3GDX - chains A and P of the 4 polymer chains in the assembly; structure by X-ray diffraction, 2.20 A resolution.

[Chain A]
Name: DNA polymerase beta
Organism: Homo sapiens
Notes: EC 2.7.7.7, 4.2.99.-
UniProtKB: P06746 (DPOLB_HUMAN); numbering as in UniProt (aligned over 10-335)
Amino-acid sequence (326 residues; each row starts with the number of its first residue):
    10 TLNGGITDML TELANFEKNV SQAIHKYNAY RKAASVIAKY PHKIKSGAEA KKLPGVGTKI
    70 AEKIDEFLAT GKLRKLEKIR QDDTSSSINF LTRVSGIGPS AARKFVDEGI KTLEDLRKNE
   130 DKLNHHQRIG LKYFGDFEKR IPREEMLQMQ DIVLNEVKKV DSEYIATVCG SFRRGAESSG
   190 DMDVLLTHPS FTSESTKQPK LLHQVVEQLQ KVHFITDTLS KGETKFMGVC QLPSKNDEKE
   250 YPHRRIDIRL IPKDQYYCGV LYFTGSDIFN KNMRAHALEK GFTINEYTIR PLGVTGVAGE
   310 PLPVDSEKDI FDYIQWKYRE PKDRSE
Bound ions: Na+ site 1: Lys60, Leu62, Val65 (shared with 1 residue of chain D); Na+ site 2: Thr101, Val103, Ile106 (shared with DG9(P) of chain P); Mg2+ site 1: Asp190, Asp192 (together with 4BD); Mg2+ site 2: Asp190, Asp192, Asp256 (together with 4BD) (shared with DC10(P) of chain P)
Residues lining bound ligands: 4BD (5'-O-[(S)-{difluoro[(S)-hydroxy(phosphonooxy)phosphoryl]methyl}(hydroxy)phosphoryl]thymidine): Arg149, Gly179, Ser180, Arg183, Ser188, Gly189, Asp190, Asp192, Asp256, Tyr271, Phe272, Thr273, Gly274, Ser275, Asp276, Asn279
UniProt features mapped onto this chain:
  - region: Arg183 to Asp192 (DNA-binding)
  - active site: Lys72 (Nucleophile)
  - binding site (K(+)): Lys60, Leu62, Val65, Thr101, Val103, Ile106
  - binding site (Na(+)): Lys60, Leu62, Val65, Thr101, Val103, Ile106
  - binding site (dATP): Arg149, Ser180, Arg183, Gly189, Asp190
  - binding site (dCTP): Arg149, Ser180, Arg183, Gly189, Asp190
  - binding site (dGTP): Arg149, Ser180, Arg183, Gly189, Asp190, Asp192
  - binding site (dTTP): Arg149, Ser180, Arg183, Gly189, Asp190
  - binding site (Mg(2+)): Asp190, Asp192, Asp256
  - modified residue: Lys72 (N6-acetyllysine), Arg83 (Omega-N-methylarginine), Arg152 (Omega-N-methylarginine)
  - cross-link (Glycyl lysine isopeptide (Lys-Gly)): Lys41 (interchain with G-Cter in ubiquitin), Lys61 (interchain with G-Cter in ubiquitin), Lys81 (interchain with G-Cter in ubiquitin)

[Chain P]
Molecule: 10-nt DNA strand
Sequence (10 nucleotides; numbered 1 to 10; the number before each row is that of its first residue):
     1 GCTGATGCGC
Bound ions: Na+: DG9 (shared with Thr101(A), Val103(A), Ile106(A) of chain A); Mg2+: DC10 (together with 4BD) (shared with Asp190(A), Asp192(A), Asp256(A) of chain A)

[Interface between chain A and chain P]
Contacting residue pairs (18; chain A residue first):
  Val103(A) - DG9(P)  phosphate contact
  Ser104(A) - DG9(P)  phosphate contact
  Gly105(A) - DC8(P)  phosphate contact
  Gly105(A) - DG9(P)  hydrogen bond to the phosphate
  Ile106(A) - DC8(P)  phosphate contact
  Ile106(A) - DG9(P)  phosphate contact
  Gly107(A) - DC8(P)  hydrogen bond to the phosphate
  Pro108(A) - DC8(P)  phosphate contact
  Ser109(A) - DG7(P)  phosphate contact
  Ser109(A) - DC8(P)  hydrogen bond to the phosphate
  Ala110(A) - DC8(P)  hydrogen bond to the phosphate
  His135(A) - DG9(P)  sugar contact
  Asp192(A) - DC10(P)  phosphate contact
  Met236(A) - DG9(P)  phosphate contact
  Met236(A) - DC10(P)  sugar contact
  Arg254(A) - DC10(P)  salt bridge to the phosphate
  Asp256(A) - DC10(P)  phosphate contact
  Tyr271(A) - DC10(P)  hydrogen bond to the base
Interface residues without a listed pair, chain A (17 interface residues in all): Lys27, Asp190, Phe272

[Summary]
Chain A and chain P form an interface of 17 and 4 residues respectively; the contacts include 5 hydrogen bonds
and 1 salt bridge. Polar contacts include Tyr271(A)-DC10(P), Gly105(A)-DG9(P) and Gly107(A)-DC8(P). Bound to
chain A: compound 4BD.
Chain A is DNA polymerase beta (Homo sapiens) and chain P is a 10-nt DNA strand; the structure, Dna polymerase
beta with a gapped DND substrate and dTMP(CF2)PP, was determined by X-ray diffraction.
